8E3F - chains 7 and B of the 9 polymer chains in the assembly; structure by electron microscopy, 6.50 A resolution (low resolution: residue-level contacts below are approximate; hydrogen-bond / salt-bridge calls are withheld).

== Chain 7 ==
Molecule: RNA with 18 nt long spacer
Sequence (35 nucleotides; numbered 1 to 35; the number before each row is that of its first residue):
     1 AUGUUUUUUU UUUUUUUUUU UGAUUUGGUG AGAGG
Unresolved in the structure: 1-18
Metal / ion sites: Mg2+: G35 (shared with Asp460(B), Asp462(B), Asp464(B) of chain B)

== Chain B ==
Molecule: DNA-directed RNA polymerase subunit beta'
Organism: Escherichia coli
Notes: EC 2.7.7.6
UniProtKB: P0A8T7 (RPOC_ECOLI); residue numbers follow UniProt; this construct covers 1-1407
Chain sequence (1407 residues; each row starts with the number of its first residue):
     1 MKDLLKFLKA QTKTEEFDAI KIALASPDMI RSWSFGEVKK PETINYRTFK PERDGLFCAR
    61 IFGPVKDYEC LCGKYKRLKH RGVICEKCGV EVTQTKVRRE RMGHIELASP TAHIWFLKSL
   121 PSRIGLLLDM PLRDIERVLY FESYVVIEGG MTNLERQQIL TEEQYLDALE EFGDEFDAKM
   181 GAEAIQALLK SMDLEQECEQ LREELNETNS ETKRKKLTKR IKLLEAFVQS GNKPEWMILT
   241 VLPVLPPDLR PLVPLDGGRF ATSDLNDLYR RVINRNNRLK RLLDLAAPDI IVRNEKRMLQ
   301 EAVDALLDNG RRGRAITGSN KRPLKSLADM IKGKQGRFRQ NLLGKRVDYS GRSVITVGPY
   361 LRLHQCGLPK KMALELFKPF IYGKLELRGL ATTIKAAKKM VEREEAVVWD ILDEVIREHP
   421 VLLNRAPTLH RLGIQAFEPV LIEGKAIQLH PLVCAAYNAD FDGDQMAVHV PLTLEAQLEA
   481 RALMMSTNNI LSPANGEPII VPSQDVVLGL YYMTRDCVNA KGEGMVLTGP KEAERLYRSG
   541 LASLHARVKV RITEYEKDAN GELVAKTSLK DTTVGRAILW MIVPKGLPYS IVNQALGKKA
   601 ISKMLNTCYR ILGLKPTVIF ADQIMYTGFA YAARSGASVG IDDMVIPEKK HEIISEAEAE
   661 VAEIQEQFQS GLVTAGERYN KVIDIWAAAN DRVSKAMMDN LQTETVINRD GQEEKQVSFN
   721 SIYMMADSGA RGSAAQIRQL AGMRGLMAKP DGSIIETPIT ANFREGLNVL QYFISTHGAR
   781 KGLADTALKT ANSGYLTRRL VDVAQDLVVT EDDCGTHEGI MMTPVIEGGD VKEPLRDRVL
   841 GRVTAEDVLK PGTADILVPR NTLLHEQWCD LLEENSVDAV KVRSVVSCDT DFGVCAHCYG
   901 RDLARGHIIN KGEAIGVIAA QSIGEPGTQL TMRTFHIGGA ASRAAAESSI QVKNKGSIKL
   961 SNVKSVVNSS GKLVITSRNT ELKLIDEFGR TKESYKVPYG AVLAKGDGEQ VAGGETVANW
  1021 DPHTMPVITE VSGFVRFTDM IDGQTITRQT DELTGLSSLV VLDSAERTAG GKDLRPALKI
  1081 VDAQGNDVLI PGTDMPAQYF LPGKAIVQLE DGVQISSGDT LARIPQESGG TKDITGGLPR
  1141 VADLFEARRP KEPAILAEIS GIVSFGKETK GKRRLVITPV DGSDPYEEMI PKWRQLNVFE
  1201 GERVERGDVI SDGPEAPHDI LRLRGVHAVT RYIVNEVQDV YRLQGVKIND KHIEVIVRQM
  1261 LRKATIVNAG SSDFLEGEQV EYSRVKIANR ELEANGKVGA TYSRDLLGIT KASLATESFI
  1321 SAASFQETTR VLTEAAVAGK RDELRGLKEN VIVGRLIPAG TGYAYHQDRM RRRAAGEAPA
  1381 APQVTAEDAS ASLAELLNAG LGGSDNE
Unresolved in the structure: 1-15, 934-947, 1127-1135, 1374-1407
UniProt features mapped onto this chain:
  - binding site (Zn(2+)): Cys70, Cys72, Cys85, Cys88, Cys814, Cys888, Cys895, Cys898
  - binding site (Mg(2+)): Asp460, Asp462, Asp464
  - modified residue: Lys983 (N6-acetyllysine)
  - mutagenesis: Gln504 (Q504P: Resistant to antibiotics salinamide A and B), Asn690 (N690D: Resistant to antibiotics salinamide A and B), Met697 (M697V: Resistant to antibiotics salinamide A and B), Ala735 (A735T: Resistant to antibiotics salinamide A and B), Arg738 (R738C/H/P/S: Resistant to antibiotics salinamide A and B), Ala748 (A748E: Resistant to antibiotics salinamide A and B), Pro758 (P758S/T: Resistant to antibiotics salinamide A and B), Phe763 (F763C: Resistant to antibiotics salinamide A and B), Ser775 (S775A: Resistant to antibiotics salinamide A and B), Ala779 (A779T/V: Resistant to antibiotics salinamide A and B), Arg780 (R780C: Resistant to antibiotics salinamide A and B), Gly782 (G782A/C: Resistant to antibiotics salinamide A and B), 1 further mutagenesis entry in UniProt
Disulfides: Cys72-Cys88
Metal / ion sites: Zn2+ site 1: Cys70, Cys85; Mg2+: Asp460, Asp462, Asp464 (shared with G35(7) of chain 7); Zn2+ site 2: Cys814, Cys888, Cys895, Cys898

== Chain 7 / chain B interface ==
Residue-residue contacts (14):
  U19(7) - Lys79(B)
  U26(7) - Asp256(B)
  G27(7) - Leu255(B)
  G27(7) - Ala261(B)
  G28(7) - Lys325(B)
  U29(7) - Arg322(B)
  U29(7) - Lys325(B)
  U29(7) - Gln335(B)
  G34(7) - Gly463(B)
  G35(7) - Arg425(B)
  G35(7) - Pro427(B)
  G35(7) - Asp460(B)
  G35(7) - Asp462(B)
  G35(7) - Asp464(B)
Other interface residues (no listed pair), chain B (14 interface residues in all): Val253

== In short ==
7 residues of chain 7 face 14 of chain B across their interface. G35(7), Asp460(B), Asp462(B) and Asp464(B)
form the Mg2+ site. Curated annotation (UniProt) lists 8 Zn2+-binding residues, 3 Mg2+-binding residues and 13
mutagenesis sites on chain B.
Chain 7 is RNA with 18 nt long spacer and chain B is DNA-directed RNA polymerase subunit beta' (Escherichia
coli); the structure, Escherichia coli Rho-dependent transcription pre-termination complex containing 18 nt
long RNA spacer, Mg-ADP-BeF3, and NusG; TEC ..., was determined by electron microscopy (same publication as
8E3H, 8E5K, 8E5L, 8E5O, 8E5P, 8E6W and 3 further entries).
